PDB entry 7YRH | electron microscopy, 3.35 A resolution | chains E and F of the 5 polymer chains in the assembly

# Chain E
Name: The light chain of the antibody 9B5
Source organism: Coxsackievirus A16
Notes: antibody fragment or engineered binder
Sequence (214 residues; row label = number of the first residue in the row):
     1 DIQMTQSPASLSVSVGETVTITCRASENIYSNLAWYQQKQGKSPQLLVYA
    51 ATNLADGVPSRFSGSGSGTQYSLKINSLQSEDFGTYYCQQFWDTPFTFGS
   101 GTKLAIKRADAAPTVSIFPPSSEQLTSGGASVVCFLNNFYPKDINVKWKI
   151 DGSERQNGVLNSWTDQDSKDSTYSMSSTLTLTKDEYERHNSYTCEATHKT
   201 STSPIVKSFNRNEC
Unresolved in the structure: 214
Cystine bridges: C23-C88, C134-C194

# Chain F
Name: The heavy chain of the antibody 9B5
Source organism: Coxsackievirus A16
Notes: antibody fragment or engineered binder
Sequence (218 residues; row label = number of the first residue in the row):
     1 EVQLQQSGPELVKPGASVKMSCKTSGYTFTENTMHWVRQSHGKSLEWIGG
    51 IYPKNDDTKYNQKFKGKATLTVDKSSSTACMELRSLTSEDSAVYYCARGD
   101 YENYFYAMDYWGQGTSVTVSSAKTTPPSVYPLAPGCGDTTGSSVTLGCLV
   151 KGYFPESVTVTWNSGSLSSSVHTFPALLQSGLYTMSSSVTVPSSTWPSQT
   201 VTCSVAHPASSTTVDKKL
Cystine bridges: C22-C96, C148-C203

# How chain E and chain F interact
Residue-residue contacts - 55 pairs, chain E then chain F:
  D1(E) with Q62(F), hydrogen bond
  A34(E) with A107(F), hydrophobic
  Y36(E) with A107(F); M108(F); W111(F)
  Q38(E) with Q39(F), hydrogen bond; Y95(F), hydrogen bond
  K42(E) with Y95(F)
  S43(E) with G112(F)
  P44(E) with Y95(F); W111(F)
  L46(E) with D109(F)
  Y49(E) with Y106(F), hydrophobic
  Y87(E) with K43(F), hydrogen bond (side chain-backbone); L45(F), hydrophobic
  Q89(E) with A107(F)
  F91(E) with F105(F); Y106(F); A107(F), hydrophobic
  T94(E) with W47(F); K59(F)
  P95(E) with N61(F)
  F96(E) with W47(F); Y104(F); F105(F), hydrophobic
  F98(E) with V37(F), hydrophobic; L45(F), hydrophobic
  K103(E) with K43(F)
  S116(E) with T145(F)
  F118(E) with L132(F), hydrophobic; T145(F)
  P120(E) with Y130(F)
  S121(E) with Y130(F), hydrogen bond (backbone-side chain)
  E123(E) with P131(F)
  Q124(E) with Y130(F), hydrogen bond
  F135(E) with S186(F); S188(F)
  N137(E) with H172(F); S188(F)
  L160(E) with L177(F), hydrophobic; Q179(F)
  S162(E) with P175(F); L177(F)
  W163(E) with P175(F)
  T164(E) with T173(F), hydrogen bond (side chain-backbone); F174(F)
  S174(E) with H172(F), hydrogen bond; F174(F)
  M175(E) with F174(F)
  S176(E) with S186(F)
  T178(E) with L177(F); Q179(F); T184(F)
  T180(E) with Q179(F)
  E213(E) with C136(F)
Interface residues without a listed pair, chain E (43 interface residues in all): T85, W92, S100, P119, S131, V133, K207, F209
Interface residues without a listed pair, chain F (38 interface residues in all): H35, E46, Y60, G135, T140, L149, S187

# Overview
The interface between chain E and chain F involves 43 residues on one side and 38 on the other; the contacts
include 8 hydrogen bonds. Among the polar pairs are D1(E)-Q62(F), Q38(E)-Q39(F) and Q38(E)-Y95(F).
Chain E is the light chain of the antibody 9B5 and chain F is the heavy chain of the antibody 9B5, both from
Coxsackievirus A16; the structure, Cryo-EM structure of compact coxsackievirus A16 empty particle in complex
with a neutralizing antibody 9B5, was determined by electron microscopy (same publication as 7YV2, 7YV7, 7YRF,
7Y7M and 7YMS).
